6V15 - chains B and C of the 5 polymer chains in the assembly; structure by X-ray diffraction, 2.80 A resolution.

[Chain B]
Protein: HLA class II histocompatibility antigen, DRB1-4 beta chain
Organism: Homo sapiens
Reference sequence: P13760 (2B14_HUMAN); residues 1-190 here correspond to UniProt positions 30-219 (UniProt number = residue number + 29)
Sequence (198 residues; each row starts with the number of its first residue):
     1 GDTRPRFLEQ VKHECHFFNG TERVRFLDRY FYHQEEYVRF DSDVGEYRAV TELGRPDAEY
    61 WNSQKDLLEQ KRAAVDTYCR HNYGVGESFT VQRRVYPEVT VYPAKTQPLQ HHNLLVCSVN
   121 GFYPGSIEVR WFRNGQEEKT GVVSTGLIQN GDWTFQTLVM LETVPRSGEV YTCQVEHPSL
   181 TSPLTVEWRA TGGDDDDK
Disordered / not traced: 1, 105-111, 189-198
Differences from the reference sequence: expression tag (191-198)
Disulfide bonds: Cys15-Cys79, Cys117-Cys173
Covalent attachments: N-acetylglucosamine (NAG) linked to Asn19

[Chain C]
Protein: Fibrinogen beta 72,74cit69-81
Sequence (13 residues; row label = number of the first residue in the row):
    69 GGYRARPAKA AAT
Modified positions: Arg72 (citrulline; CIR); Arg74 (citrulline; CIR)

[Chain B / chain C interface]
Pairs across the interface - 31 pairs, chain B then chain C:
  His13(B) - Arg74(C)
  Phe26(B) - Arg74(C)
  Asp28(B) - Arg74(C)
  Tyr30(B) - Ala76(C)
  Tyr30(B) - Lys77(C)  hydrogen bond (side chain-backbone)
  Tyr47(B) - Lys77(C)
  Pro56(B) - Ala80(C)
  Asp57(B) - Ala79(C)
  Asp57(B) - Ala80(C)  hydrogen bond (side chain-backbone)
  Tyr60(B) - Ala78(C)
  Tyr60(B) - Ala80(C)  hydrophobic
  Trp61(B) - Lys77(C)
  Trp61(B) - Ala78(C)  hydrogen bond (side chain-backbone)
  Trp61(B) - Ala79(C)  hydrophobic
  Gln64(B) - Lys77(C)  hydrogen bond
  Leu67(B) - Lys77(C)
  Gln70(B) - Arg74(C)
  Lys71(B) - Arg74(C)
  Ala74(B) - Arg74(C)
  Thr77(B) - Arg72(C)
  Thr77(B) - Arg74(C)
  Tyr78(B) - Arg72(C)
  Tyr78(B) - Arg74(C)
  His81(B) - Gly70(C)  hydrogen bond (side chain-backbone)
  His81(B) - Arg72(C)
  Asn82(B) - Tyr71(C)
  Asn82(B) - Arg72(C)  hydrogen bond (side chain-backbone)
  Val85(B) - Gly69(C)
  Val85(B) - Gly70(C)
  Val85(B) - Tyr71(C)  hydrophobic
  Gly86(B) - Tyr71(C)
Interface residues without a listed pair, chain B (21 interface residues in all): Phe89
Interface residues without a listed pair, chain C (12 interface residues in all): Ala73, Pro75

[In short]
21 residues of chain B face 12 of chain C across their interface, with 6 hydrogen bonds. Polar contacts
include Tyr30(B)-Lys77(C), Asp57(B)-Ala80(C) and Trp61(B)-Ala78(C).
Chain B is HLA class II histocompatibility antigen, DRB1-4 beta chain (Homo sapiens) and chain C is Fibrinogen
beta 72,74cit69-81; the structure, immune receptor complex, was determined by X-ray diffraction, deposited
together with 6V0Y, 6V13, 6V18, 6V19 and 6V1A.
